PDB entry 5LHG | X-ray diffraction, 3.34 A resolution | chains A and B

== Chain A ==
Molecule: Lysine-specific histone demethylase 1A
From: Homo sapiens
Notes: EC 1.-.-.-
UniProt: O60341 (KDM1A_HUMAN); numbering as in UniProt (aligned over 1-852)
Sequence (852 residues; numbered 1 to 852; the number before each row is that of its first residue):
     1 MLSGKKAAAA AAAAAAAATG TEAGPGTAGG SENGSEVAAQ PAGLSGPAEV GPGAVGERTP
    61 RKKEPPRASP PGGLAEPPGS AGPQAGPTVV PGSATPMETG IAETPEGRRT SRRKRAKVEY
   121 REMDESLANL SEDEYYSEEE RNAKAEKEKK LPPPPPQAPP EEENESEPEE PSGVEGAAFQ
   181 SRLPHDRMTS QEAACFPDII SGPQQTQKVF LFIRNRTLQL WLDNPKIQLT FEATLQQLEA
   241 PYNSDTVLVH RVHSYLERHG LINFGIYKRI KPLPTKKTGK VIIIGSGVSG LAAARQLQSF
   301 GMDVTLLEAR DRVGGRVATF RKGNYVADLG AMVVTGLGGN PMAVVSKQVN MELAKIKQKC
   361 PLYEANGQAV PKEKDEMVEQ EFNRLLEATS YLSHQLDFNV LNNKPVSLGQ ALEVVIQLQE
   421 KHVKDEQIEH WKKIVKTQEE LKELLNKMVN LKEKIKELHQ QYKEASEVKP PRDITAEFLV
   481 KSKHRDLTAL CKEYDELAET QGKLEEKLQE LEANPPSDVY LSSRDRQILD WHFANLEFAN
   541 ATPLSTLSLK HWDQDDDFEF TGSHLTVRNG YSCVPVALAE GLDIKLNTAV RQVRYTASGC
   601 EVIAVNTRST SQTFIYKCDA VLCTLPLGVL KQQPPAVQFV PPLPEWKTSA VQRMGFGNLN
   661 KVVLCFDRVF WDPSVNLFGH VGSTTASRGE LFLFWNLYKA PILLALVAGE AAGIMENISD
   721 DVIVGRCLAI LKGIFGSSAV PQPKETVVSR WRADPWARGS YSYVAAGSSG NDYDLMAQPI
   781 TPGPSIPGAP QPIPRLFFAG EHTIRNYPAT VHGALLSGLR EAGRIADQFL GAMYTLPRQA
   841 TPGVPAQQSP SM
Not modelled in the structure: 1-170, 837-852
Residues lining bound ligands:
  - 6X3 (4-methyl-N-[4-[[4-[(1-methyl-4-piperidyl)oxy]phenoxy]methyl]phenyl]thieno[3,2-b]pyrrole-5-carboxamide), molecule 1: M332, V333, T335, I356, Q358, C360, D375, E379, W531, H532, N535, F538, L659, L677, L693, W695, Y761, A809, T810
  - 6X3, molecule 2: T335, Q358, A539, N540, W552, D555, E559, H564, Y761, S762, Y763, A809, T810
  - FAD (flavin-adenine dinucleotide): I284, G285, S286, G287, V288, S289, G290, L307, E308, A309, R310, G314, G315, R316, V317, L329, G330, A331, M332, V333, T588, A589, V590, T624, L625, P626, V629, V637, L659, K661, W751, W756, S760, Y761, G800, E801, A809, T810, V811, H812, A814

== Chain B ==
Molecule: REST corepressor 1
From: Homo sapiens
UniProt: Q9UKL0 (RCOR1_HUMAN); residues 1-482 here = UniProt positions 1-482
Sequence (482 residues; row label = number of the first residue in the row):
     1 MVEKGPEVSG KRRGRNNAAA SASAAAASAA ASAACASPAA TAASGAAASS ASAAAASAAA
    61 APNNGQNKSL AAAAPNGNSS SNSWEEGSSG SSSDEEHGGG GMRVGPQYQA VVPDFDPAKL
   121 ARRSQERDNL GMLVWSPNQN LSEAKLDEYI AIAKEKHGYN MEQALGMLFW HKHNIEKSLA
   181 DLPNFTPFPD EWTVEDKVLF EQAFSFHGKT FHRIQQMLPD KSIASLVKFY YSWKKTRTKT
   241 SVMDRHARKQ KREREESEDE LEEANGNNPI DIEVDQNKES KKEVPPTETV PQVKKEKHST
   301 QAKNRAKRKP PKGMFLSQED VEAVSANATA ATTVLRQLDM ELVSVKRQIQ NIKQTNSALK
   361 EKLDGGIEPY RLPEVIQKCN ARWTTEEQLL AVQAIRKYGR DFQAISDVIG NKSVVQVKNF
   421 FVNYRRRFNI DEVLQEWEAE HGKEETNGPS NQKPVKSPDN SIKMPEEEDE APVLDVRYAS
   481 AS
Not modelled in the structure: 1-307, 441-482
UniProt features mapped onto this chain:
  - cross-link: K297 (Glycyl lysine isopeptide (Lys-Gly) (interchain with G-Cter in SUMO2))

== Chain A / chain B interface ==
Residue-residue contacts (104):
  R384(A) - K312(B)  hydrogen bond (side chain-backbone)
  R384(A) - G313(B)
  R384(A) - M314(B)
  E387(A) - P311(B)
  A388(A) - M314(B)  hydrophobic
  A388(A) - L316(B)  hydrophobic
  Y391(A) - R308(B)
  Y391(A) - K309(B)
  Y391(A) - P310(B)
  Y391(A) - L316(B)
  L392(A) - L316(B)  hydrophobic
  Q395(A) - R308(B)  hydrogen bond
  L396(A) - L316(B)
  L396(A) - Q318(B)
  L396(A) - V321(B)  hydrophobic
  F398(A) - V321(B)  hydrophobic
  F398(A) - S325(B)
  L401(A) - S325(B)
  V415(A) - L316(B)  hydrophobic
  Q417(A) - V324(B)
  Q417(A) - A331(B)
  L418(A) - F315(B)
  L418(A) - L316(B)  hydrophobic
  L418(A) - V321(B)  hydrophobic
  L418(A) - V324(B)  hydrophobic
  Q419(A) - G313(B)  hydrogen bond (side chain-backbone)
  Q419(A) - M314(B)
  Q419(A) - F315(B)  hydrogen bond (side chain-backbone)
  Q419(A) - L316(B)
  K421(A) - D320(B)  salt bridge
  K421(A) - L335(B)
  K421(A) - L338(B)
  H422(A) - F315(B)
  K424(A) - L335(B)
  K424(A) - L338(B)
  K424(A) - D339(B)  salt bridge
  D425(A) - L338(B)
  Q427(A) - L342(B)
  I428(A) - L338(B)
  I428(A) - E341(B)
  I428(A) - L342(B)  hydrophobic
  W431(A) - L342(B)
  W431(A) - V345(B)  hydrophobic
  W431(A) - K346(B)
  W431(A) - I349(B)  hydrophobic
  K432(A) - E341(B)  salt bridge
  K432(A) - V345(B)
  I434(A) - I349(B)  hydrophobic
  V435(A) - I349(B)  hydrophobic
  Q438(A) - I352(B)
  Q438(A) - N356(B)  hydrogen bond (backbone-side chain)
  E439(A) - I352(B)
  L441(A) - N356(B)
  K442(A) - T355(B)
  K442(A) - N356(B)
  L445(A) - N356(B)
  L445(A) - L359(B)  hydrophobic
  L445(A) - K360(B)
  L445(A) - L363(B)  hydrophobic
  N446(A) - L359(B)
  M448(A) - L363(B)  hydrophobic
  V449(A) - K362(B)
  V449(A) - L363(B)  hydrophobic
  K452(A) - K362(B)  hydrogen bond (side chain-backbone)
  K452(A) - D364(B)  hydrogen bond (side chain-backbone)
  K452(A) - G366(B)
  K452(A) - I367(B)
  I455(A) - I367(B)  hydrophobic
  I455(A) - Y370(B)  hydrophobic
  K456(A) - Y370(B)
  H459(A) - P369(B)
  H459(A) - Y370(B)  hydrogen bond (side chain-backbone)
  H459(A) - L372(B)
  Y462(A) - L372(B)  hydrophobic
  I474(A) - E386(B)
  I474(A) - L389(B)  hydrophobic
  I474(A) - L390(B)  hydrophobic
  I474(A) - Q393(B)  hydrogen bond (backbone-side chain)
  T475(A) - Q393(B)
  F478(A) - L390(B)  hydrophobic
  F478(A) - Q393(B)
  F478(A) - A394(B)
  F478(A) - K397(B)
  F478(A) - V408(B)  hydrophobic
  K481(A) - L390(B)
  K481(A) - V408(B)
  S482(A) - K397(B)
  S482(A) - Y398(B)  hydrogen bond
  H484(A) - L372(B)
  R485(A) - Y398(B)  hydrogen bond
  R485(A) - A404(B)
  R485(A) - D407(B)
  R485(A) - V408(B)
  D486(A) - K397(B)
  D486(A) - Y398(B)  hydrogen bond
  L487(A) - Y370(B)
  L487(A) - L372(B)  hydrophobic
  C491(A) - I367(B)  hydrophobic
  Y494(A) - L363(B)
  Y494(A) - G366(B)
  Y494(A) - I367(B)  hydrophobic
  D495(A) - R371(B)  salt bridge
  E505(A) - K360(B)  salt bridge
  E512(A) - K353(B)  salt bridge
Interface residues without a listed pair, chain A (56 interface residues in all): E381, N402, V414, E420, E477, Q501
Interface residues without a listed pair, chain B (53 interface residues in all): A326, V334, Q348, P373, I409

== Summary ==
The interface between chain A and chain B involves 56 residues on one side and 53 on the other; the contacts
include 12 hydrogen bonds and 6 salt bridges. Polar pairs include K421(A)-D320(B), K424(A)-D339(B) and
K432(A)-E341(B). Ligands of chain A: flavin-adenine dinucleotide and compound 6X3.
Here chain A is Lysine-specific histone demethylase 1A and chain B is REST corepressor 1, both from Homo
sapiens. Entry 5LHG (Structure of the KDM1A/CoREST complex with the inhibitor
4-methyl-N-[4-[[4-(1-methylpiperidin-4-yl)oxyphenoxy]methyl]phenyl]thieno[3,2-b]pyrrole-5-carboxamide) was
determined by X-ray diffraction, deposited together with 5LGT, 5LGU, 5LHH and 5LHI.
